PDB entry 5G3W | X-ray diffraction, 1.60 A resolution | chains A and D of the 4 polymer chains in the assembly

== Chain A (and D) ==
Protein: Histone deacetylase-like amidohydrolase
Notes: chain D of this document is another copy of the same molecule, construct and numbering; everything in this record applies to it too
UniProtKB: Q70I53 (HDAH_ALCSD); residue numbers follow UniProt; this construct covers 2-369
Sequence (374 residues; row label = number of the first residue in the row; numbers below 1 keep their minus sign (His-4 is residue -4)):
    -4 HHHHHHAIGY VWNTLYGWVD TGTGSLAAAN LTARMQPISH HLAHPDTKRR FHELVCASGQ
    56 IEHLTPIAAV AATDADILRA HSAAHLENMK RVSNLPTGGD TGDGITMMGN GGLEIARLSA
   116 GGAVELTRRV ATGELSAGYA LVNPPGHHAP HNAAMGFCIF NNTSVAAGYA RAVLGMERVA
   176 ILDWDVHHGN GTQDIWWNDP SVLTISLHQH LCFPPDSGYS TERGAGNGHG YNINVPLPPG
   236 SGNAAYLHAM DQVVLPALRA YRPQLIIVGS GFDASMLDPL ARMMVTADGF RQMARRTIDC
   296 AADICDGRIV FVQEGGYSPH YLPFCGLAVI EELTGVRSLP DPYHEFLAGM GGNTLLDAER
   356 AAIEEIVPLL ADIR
Unresolved in the structure: -4 to 0 (chain D: -4 to -2)
Sequence notes: expression tag (-4 to 1); engineered mutation Pro251 (His in Q70I53)
Curated features (UniProtKB/Swiss-Prot):
  - active site: His143 (Proton donor/acceptor)
  - binding site (Zn(2+)): Asp180, His182, Asp268
  - site: Tyr312 (Polarizes the scissile carbonyl of the substrate)
Bound ions: K+ site 1: Asp178, Asp180, His182, Ser201, Leu202; Zn2+: Asp180, His182, Asp268 (together with C65); K+ site 2: Trp191, Asp194, Val197, Tyr226
Residues lining bound ligands:
  - C65 ((2E)-N-hydroxy-3-{4-[(E)-phenyldiazenyl]phenyl}prop-2-enamide), molecule 1: Leu21, Ala22, Ile100, His142, His143, Gly151, Phe152, Asp180, His182, Phe208, Asp268, Leu275, Gly310, Gly311, Tyr312
  - C65, molecule 2: Pro337, Tyr338, Phe341

== Interface between chain A and chain D ==
Pairs across the interface (13; chain A residue first):
  Thr9(A) with Glu48(D); Cys51(D)
  Leu10(A) with Ala52(D), hydrophobic
  Trp13(A) with Glu48(D), hydrogen bond; Ala52(D), hydrophobic
  Arg44(A) with Arg44(D); Glu48(D)
  Glu48(A) with Thr9(D); Trp13(D), hydrogen bond; Arg44(D)
  Cys51(A) with Thr9(D)
  Ala52(A) with Leu10(D), hydrophobic; Trp13(D), hydrophobic
Also at the interface, not in a pair above, chain A (8 interface residues in all): Leu49
Also at the interface, not in a pair above, chain D (8 interface residues in all): Leu49

== Overview ==
Chain A and chain D each contribute 8 residues to their interface, with 2 hydrogen bonds. Its one
hydrogen-bonded contact is Trp13(A)-Glu48(D). Chain A binds compound C65. UniProt lists active-site residue
His143(A) and 3 Zn2+-binding residues on chain A.
Both chains are Histone deacetylase-like amidohydrolase. Entry 5G3W (Structure of HDAC like protein from
Bordetella Alcaligenes in complex with the photoswitchable inhibitor CEW65) was determined by X-ray
diffraction, deposited together with 5G1C and 5LI3.
